1SA0 - chains C and E of the 5 polymer chains in the assembly; structure by X-ray diffraction, 3.58 A resolution.

== Chain C ==
Molecule: Tubulin alpha chain
From: Bos taurus
UniProtKB: P02550 (TBA_PIG); residue numbers follow UniProt; this construct covers 1-451
Amino-acid sequence (451 residues; each row starts with the number of its first residue):
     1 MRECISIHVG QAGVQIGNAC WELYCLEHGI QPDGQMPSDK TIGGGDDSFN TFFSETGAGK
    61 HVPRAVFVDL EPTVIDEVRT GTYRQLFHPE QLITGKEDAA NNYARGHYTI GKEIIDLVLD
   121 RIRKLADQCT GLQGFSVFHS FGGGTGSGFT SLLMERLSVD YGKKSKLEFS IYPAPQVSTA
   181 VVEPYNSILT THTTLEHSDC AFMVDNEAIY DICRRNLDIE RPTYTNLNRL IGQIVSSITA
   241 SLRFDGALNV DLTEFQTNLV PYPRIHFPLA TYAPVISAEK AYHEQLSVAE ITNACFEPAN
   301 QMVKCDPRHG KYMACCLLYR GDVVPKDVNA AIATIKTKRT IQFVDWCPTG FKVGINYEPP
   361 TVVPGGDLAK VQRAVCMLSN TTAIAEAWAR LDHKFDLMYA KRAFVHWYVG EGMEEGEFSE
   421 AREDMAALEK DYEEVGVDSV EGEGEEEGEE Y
Not modelled in the structure: 1, 37-46, 280-284, 438-451
Ion coordination: Mg2+: Gly144 (together with GTP)
Ligand contacts:
  - CN2 (2-mercapto-N-[1,2,3,10-tetramethoxy-9-oxo-5,6,7,9-tetrahydro-benzo[a]heptalen-7-yl]acetamide): Ser178, Thr179, Ala180, Val181
  - GTP: Gly10, Gln11, Ala12, Gln15, Ile16, Asp69, Glu71, Asp98, Ala99, Ala100, Asn101, Ser140, Gly142, Gly143, Gly144, Thr145, Gly146, Ile171, Pro173, Val177, Ser178, Thr179, Glu183, Asn206, Tyr224, Asn228, Ile231
Curated features (UniProtKB/Swiss-Prot):
  - active site: Glu254
  - binding site (GTP): Gly10, Gln11, Ala12, Gln15, Glu71, Ala99, Ser140, Gly143, Gly144, Thr145, Gly146, Thr179, Glu183, Asn206, Tyr224, Asn228, Leu252
  - binding site (Mg(2+)): Glu71
  - site: Tyr451 (Involved in polymerization)
  - modified residue: Lys40 (N6-acetyllysine), Tyr282 (3'-nitrotyrosine), Ser439 (Phosphoserine), Glu443 (5-glutamyl polyglutamate), Glu445 (5-glutamyl polyglutamate), Tyr451 (3'-nitrotyrosine)

== Chain E ==
Molecule: Stathmin 4
From: Rattus norvegicus
UniProtKB: P63043 (STMN4_RAT); residues 5-145 here correspond to UniProt positions 49-189 (UniProt number = residue number + 44)
Amino-acid sequence (142 residues; numbered 4 to 145; the number before each row is that of its first residue):
     4 ADMEVIELNK CTSGQSFEVI LKPPSFDGVP EFNASLPRRR DPSLEEIQKK LEAAEERRKY
    64 QEAELLKHLA EKREHEREVI QKAIEENNNF IKMAKEKLAQ KMESNKENRE AHLAAMLERL
   124 QEKDKHAEEV RKNKELKEEA SR
Not modelled in the structure: 31-44, 142-145
Curated features (UniProtKB/Swiss-Prot):
  - modified residue: Ser46 (Phosphoserine)

== Chain C / chain E interface ==
Residue-residue contacts (19):
  Tyr108(C) with Asn108(E)
  Thr109(C) with Arg112(E)
  Lys112(C) with Met105(E)
  Leu152(C) with Leu101(E), hydrophobic; Met105(E), hydrophobic
  Glu155(C) with Leu101(E)
  Ser158(C) with Ile94(E)
  Val159(C) with Ile94(E); Lys98(E)
  Gly162(C) with Asn90(E)
  His197(C) with Phe93(E)
  Val409(C) with His115(E)
  Gly410(C) with His115(E)
  Glu411(C) with Arg112(E), salt bridge
  Gly412(C) with Asn108(E), hydrogen bond (backbone-side chain); Asn111(E)
  Glu414(C) with Asn111(E)
  Glu417(C) with Lys104(E), salt bridge
  Glu420(C) with Lys104(E), salt bridge
Other interface residues (no listed pair), chain C (21 interface residues in all): His107, Arg156, Lys163, Glu196, Met413
Other interface residues (no listed pair), chain E (13 interface residues in all): Ala97, Ser107

== Overview ==
The interface between chain C and chain E involves 21 residues on one side and 13 on the other, with 1
hydrogen bond and 3 salt bridges. Polar pairs include Glu411(C)-Arg112(E), Glu417(C)-Lys104(E) and
Glu420(C)-Lys104(E). Ligands of chain C: GTP and compound CN2.
Here chain C is Tubulin alpha chain (Bos taurus) and chain E is Stathmin 4 (Rattus norvegicus). Entry 1SA0
(Tubulin-colchicine: stathmin-like domain complex) was determined by X-ray diffraction (same publication as
1SA1).
